3FGO - chain A; structure by X-ray diffraction, 2.50 A resolution.

== Chain A ==
Protein: Sarcoplasmic/endoplasmic reticulum calcium ATPase 1
Organism: Oryctolagus cuniculus
Notes: EC 3.6.3.8
Reference sequence: P04191 (AT2A1_RABIT); aligned to UniProt positions 1-994 over residues 1-994 (the alignment contains insertions or deletions, so no single offset holds)
Amino-acid sequence (994 residues; each row starts with the number of its first residue):
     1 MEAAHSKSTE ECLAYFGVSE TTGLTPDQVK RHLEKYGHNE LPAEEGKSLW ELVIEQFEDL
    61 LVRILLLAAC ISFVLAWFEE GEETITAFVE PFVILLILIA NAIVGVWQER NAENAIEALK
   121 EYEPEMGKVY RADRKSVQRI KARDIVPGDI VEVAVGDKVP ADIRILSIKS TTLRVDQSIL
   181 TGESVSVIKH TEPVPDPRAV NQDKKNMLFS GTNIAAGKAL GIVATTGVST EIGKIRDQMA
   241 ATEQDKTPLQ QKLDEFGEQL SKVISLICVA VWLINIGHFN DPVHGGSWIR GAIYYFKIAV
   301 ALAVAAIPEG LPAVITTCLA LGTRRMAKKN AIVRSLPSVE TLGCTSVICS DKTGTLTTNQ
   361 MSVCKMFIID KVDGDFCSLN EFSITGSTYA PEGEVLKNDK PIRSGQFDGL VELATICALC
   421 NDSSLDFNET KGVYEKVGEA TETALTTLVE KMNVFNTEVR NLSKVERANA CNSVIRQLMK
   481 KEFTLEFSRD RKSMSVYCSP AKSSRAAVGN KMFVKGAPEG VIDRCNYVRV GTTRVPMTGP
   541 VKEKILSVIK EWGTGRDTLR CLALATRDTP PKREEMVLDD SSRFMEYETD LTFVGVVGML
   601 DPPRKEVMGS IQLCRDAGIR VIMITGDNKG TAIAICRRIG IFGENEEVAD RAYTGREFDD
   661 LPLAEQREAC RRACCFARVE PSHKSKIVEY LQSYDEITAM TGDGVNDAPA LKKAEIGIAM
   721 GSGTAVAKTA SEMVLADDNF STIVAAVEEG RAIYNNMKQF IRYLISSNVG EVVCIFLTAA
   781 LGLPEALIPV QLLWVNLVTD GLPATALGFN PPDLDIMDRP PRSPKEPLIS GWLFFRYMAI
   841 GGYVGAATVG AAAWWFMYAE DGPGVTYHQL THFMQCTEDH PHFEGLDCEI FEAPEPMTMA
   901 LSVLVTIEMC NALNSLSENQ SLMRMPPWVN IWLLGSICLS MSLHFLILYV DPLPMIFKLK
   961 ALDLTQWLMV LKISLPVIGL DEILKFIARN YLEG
Cystine bridges: Cys-876/Cys-888
Bound ions: Mn2+: Gln-56 (together with CZA); Mg2+: Asp-351, Thr-353, Asp-703; tetrafluoromagnesate(2-) Mg near Asp-351 (its only coordinating residue here); K+: Lys-712, Ala-714
Residues lining bound ligands:
  - AMP-PCP (ACP; phosphomethylphosphonic acid adenylate ester): Arg-174, Ile-188, Gln-202, Lys-205, Glu-442, Phe-487, Lys-492, Ser-493, Met-494, Lys-515, Gly-516, Ala-517, Cys-561, Leu-562, Asn-628, Arg-678
  - CZA ((6ar,11as,11br)-10-acetyl-9-hydroxy-7,7-dimethyl-2,6,6a,7,11a,11b-hexahydro-11H-pyrrolo[1',2':2,3]isoindolo[4,5,6-cd]indol-11-one): Gln-56, Phe-57, Asp-59, Leu-61, Val-62, Leu-65, Leu-98, Asn-101, Ala-102, Leu-253, Phe-256, Gly-257, Ile-307, Pro-308, Glu-309, Leu-311, Pro-312
  - tetrafluoromagnesate(2-) (MF4): Thr-181, Gly-182, Glu-183, Asp-351, Lys-352, Thr-353, Ile-624, Thr-625, Gly-626, Asp-627, Lys-684, Asp-703, Asn-706, Asp-707
Curated features (UniProtKB/Swiss-Prot):
  - region (Interaction with PLN): Ile-788 to Gly-808, Trp-932 to Leu-943
  - active site: Asp-351 (4-aspartylphosphate intermediate)
  - binding site (Ca(2+)): Val-304, Ala-305, Ile-307, Glu-309, Asn-768, Glu-771, Asn-796, Thr-799, Asp-800, Glu-908
  - binding site (Mg(2+)): Asp-351, Thr-353, Asp-703
  - binding site (ATP): Thr-353, Glu-442, Arg-489, Lys-515, Arg-560, Thr-625, Gly-626, Asp-627, Arg-678, Lys-684, Asn-706
  - modified residue: Thr-441 (Phosphothreonine), Thr-569 (Phosphothreonine), Ser-581 (Phosphoserine)
What the authors report for this chain:
  - binding site for AMP-PCP: Ile-188, Lys-205, Lys-492, Asn-628, Arg-678
  - contacts within the chain: Arg-174/Glu-439 (salt bridge), Asp-203/Arg-678 (hydrogen bond), Asn-628/Arg-678 (hydrogen bond)
  - Mn2+ coordination: Gln-56
  - Mn2+ coordination through a water molecule: Asp-59, Asn-101
  - binding site for CZA: Gln-56, Asp-59, Asn-101

== Summary ==
Ligands of chain A: tetrafluoromagnesate(2-), compound CZA and AMP-PCP. Asp-351, Thr-353 and Asp-703
coordinate Mg2+. UniProt lists active-site residue Asp-351, 10 Ca2+-binding residues, 3 Mg2+-binding residues
and 11 ATP-binding residues. From the paper: a binding site for AMP-PCP at Ile-188, Lys-205 and Lys-492 among
others; a binding site for CZA at Gln-56, Asp-59 and Asn-101.
Chain A is Sarcoplasmic/endoplasmic reticulum calcium ATPase 1 (Oryctolagus cuniculus); the structure, Crystal
Structure of the E2 magnesium fluoride complex of the (SR) Ca2+-ATPase with bound CPA and ..., was determined
by X-ray diffraction together with 3FPS from the same study.
